Entry 9KMG (electron microscopy, 3.10 A resolution); this record covers chains b and c of the 14 polymer chains in the assembly.

== Chain b (and c) ==
Name: Decoration protein
From: Escherichia phage FCWL1
Notes: chain c of this document is another copy of the same molecule, construct and numbering; everything in this record applies to it too
UniProtKB: A0AAX4MUC4 (A0AAX4MUC4_9CAUD); numbering as in UniProt (aligned over 1-158)
Amino-acid sequence (158 residues; numbered 1 to 158; the number before each row is that of its first residue):
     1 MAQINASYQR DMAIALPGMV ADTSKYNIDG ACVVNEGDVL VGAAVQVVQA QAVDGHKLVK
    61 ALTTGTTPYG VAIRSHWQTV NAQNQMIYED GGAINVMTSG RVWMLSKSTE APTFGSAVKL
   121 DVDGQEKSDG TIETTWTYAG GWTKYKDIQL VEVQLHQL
Unresolved in the structure: 1-2

== Interface between chain b and chain c ==
Residue-residue contacts - 17 pairs, chain b then chain c:
  Lys25(b) - Lys25(c)
  Lys25(b) - Tyr26(c)
  Lys25(b) - Asn27(c)
  Arg101(b) - Asp29(c)  salt bridge
  Arg101(b) - Lys57(c)
  Arg101(b) - Tyr69(c)
  Arg101(b) - Gln157(c)
  Phe114(b) - Val47(c)  hydrophobic
  Phe114(b) - Tyr69(c)  hydrophobic
  Gly140(b) - Ala50(c)
  Gly140(b) - Gln51(c)
  Gly140(b) - Ala52(c)
  Gly141(b) - Ala52(c)
  Trp142(b) - Ala52(c)  hydrogen bond (backbone-backbone)
  Gln154(b) - Gln157(c)
  His156(b) - Gln157(c)
  His156(b) - Leu158(c)  hydrogen bond (side chain-backbone)
Interface residues without a listed pair, chain b (10 interface residues in all): Ser24, Ala139

== Overview ==
The interface between chain b and chain c involves 10 residues on one side and 12 on the other; the contacts
include 2 hydrogen bonds and 1 salt bridge. Polar contacts include Arg101(b)-Asp29(c), His156(b)-Leu158(c) and
Trp142(b)-Ala52(c).
Both chains are Decoration protein (Escherichia phage FCWL1). Entry 9KMG (Cryo-EM Structure of Bacteriophage
FCWL1 Capsid) was determined by electron microscopy (same publication as 9JLF and 9KMH).
